Entry 4QSM (X-ray diffraction, 3.00 A resolution); this record covers chains A and D of the 4 polymer chains in the assembly.

# Chain A (and D)
Name: L-lactate dehydrogenase A chain
Source organism: Homo sapiens
Notes: EC 1.1.1.27; chain D of this document is another copy of the same molecule, construct and numbering; everything in this record applies to it too
UniProt: P00338 (LDHA_HUMAN); numbering as in UniProt (aligned over 2-332)
Amino-acid sequence (337 residues; numbered 2 to 338; the number before each row is that of its first residue):
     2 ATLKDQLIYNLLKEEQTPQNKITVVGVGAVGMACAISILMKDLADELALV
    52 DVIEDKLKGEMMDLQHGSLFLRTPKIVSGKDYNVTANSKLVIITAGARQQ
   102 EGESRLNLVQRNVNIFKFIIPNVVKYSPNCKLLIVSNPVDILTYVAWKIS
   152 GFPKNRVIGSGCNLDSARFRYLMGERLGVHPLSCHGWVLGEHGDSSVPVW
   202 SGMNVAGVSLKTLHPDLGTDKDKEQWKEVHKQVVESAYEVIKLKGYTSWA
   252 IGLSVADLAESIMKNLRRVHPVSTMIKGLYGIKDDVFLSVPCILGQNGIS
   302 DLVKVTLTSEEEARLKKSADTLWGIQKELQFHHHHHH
Not modelled in the structure: 334-338
Construct notes: expression tag (333-338)
Small-molecule neighbours: 38K (3-{[7-(2,4-dimethoxypyrimidin-5-yl)-3-sulfamoylquinolin-4-yl]amino}benzoic acid): G27, D52, V53, A96, G97, A98, R99, R112, N115, I116, F119, I120
Curated features (UniProtKB/Swiss-Prot):
  - active site: H193 (Proton acceptor)
  - binding site (NAD(+)): R99, N138
  - binding site (substrate): R106, N138, R169, T248
  - modified residue: A2 (N-acetylalanine), K5 (N6-acetyllysine), Y10 (Phosphotyrosine), K14 (N6-acetyllysine), T18 (Phosphothreonine), K57 (N6-acetyllysine), K81 (N6-acetyllysine), K118 (N6-acetyllysine), K126 (N6-acetyllysine), K224 (N6-acetyllysine), K232 (N6-acetyllysine), Y239 (Phosphotyrosine), K243 (N6-acetyllysine), T309 (Phosphothreonine), S310 (Phosphoserine), K318 (N6-acetyllysine), T322 (Phosphothreonine)
  - cross-link: K57 (Glycyl lysine isopeptide (Lys-Gly) (interchain with G-Cter in SUMO2))
  - mutagenesis: D56 (D56A: Abolishes interaction with MP31), R99 (R99A: Abolishes interaction with MP31), R106 (R106A/K/Q: Increases binding to FLCN)
From the paper describing this entry:
  - binding site for 38K: D52, V53, R99, E102, R112, I116, F119
  - contacts within the chain: E104-R112 (salt bridge)
  - conformationally variable residues (side-chain flip): E102
  - catalytic residues: H193 (citing earlier work)

# How chain A and chain D interact
Contacting residue pairs (65; chain A residue first):
  D6(A) with K305(D), hydrogen bond (backbone-side chain)
  Q7(A) with K305(D), hydrogen bond (backbone-side chain)
  L8(A) with V304(D); K305(D), hydrogen bond (backbone-backbone)
  I9(A) with I294(D), hydrophobic; D302(D); L303(D)
  Y10(A) with D302(D); L303(D), hydrogen bond (backbone-backbone); K305(D)
  N11(A) with S301(D), hydrogen bond (side chain-backbone); D302(D), hydrogen bond
  L12(A) with K155(D); I300(D); S301(D), hydrogen bond (backbone-backbone); L303(D), hydrophobic
  L13(A) with N298(D); S301(D)
  E15(A) with R268(D), salt bridge; N298(D); S301(D); D302(D)
  E16(A) with Q297(D), hydrogen bond; N298(D)
  Q17(A) with Q297(D), hydrogen bond (backbone-side chain)
  T18(A) with Q297(D)
  Q20(A) with K90(D); Q297(D)
  N21(A) with N21(D), hydrogen bond
  D43(A) with K265(D), hydrogen bond (backbone-side chain)
  D46(A) with K265(D)
  R73(A) with E261(D), salt bridge; L267(D); R269(D)
  P75(A) with K265(D); N266(D)
  K90(A) with Q20(D), hydrogen bond
  K155(A) with L12(D)
  N156(A) with L13(D)
  E261(A) with R73(D), salt bridge
  K265(A) with D43(D), hydrogen bond (side chain-backbone); D46(D); P75(D)
  N266(A) with Q17(D); P75(D)
  L267(A) with R73(D)
  R268(A) with Q17(D)
  Q297(A) with Q17(D); Q20(D), hydrogen bond
  N298(A) with L13(D); E15(D)
  I300(A) with L12(D)
  S301(A) with N11(D), hydrogen bond (backbone-side chain); L12(D), hydrogen bond (backbone-backbone); L13(D), hydrogen bond (backbone-backbone)
  D302(A) with I9(D); Y10(D); N11(D), hydrogen bond
  L303(A) with I9(D); Y10(D), hydrogen bond (backbone-backbone); L12(D), hydrophobic
  V304(A) with L8(D)
  K305(A) with D6(D), hydrogen bond (side chain-backbone); Q7(D), hydrogen bond (side chain-backbone); L8(D), hydrogen bond (backbone-backbone)
Interface residues without a listed pair, chain A (36 interface residues in all): R269, I294
Interface residues without a listed pair, chain D (36 interface residues in all): E16, T18, N156

# Summary
The chain A/chain D interface involves 36 residues from each chain; the contacts include 22 hydrogen bonds and
3 salt bridges. Polar contacts include E15(A)-R268(D), R73(A)-E261(D) and D6(A)-K305(D). Bound to chain A:
compound 38K. The paper reports the catalytic residue H193(A); a binding site for 38K at D52(A), V53(A) and
R99(A) among others.
Chain A and chain D are both L-lactate dehydrogenase A chain (Homo sapiens); the structure, Crystal structure
of human muscle L-lactate dehydrogenase in complex with inhibitor 2,
3-{[7-(2,4-dimethoxypyrimidin-5-yl)-3-sulfamoylquinolin-4-yl]amino}benzoic acid, was determined by X-ray
diffraction, deposited together with 4OJN, 4OKN and 4QT0.
